9G8P - chains N and O of the 13 polymer chains in the assembly; structure by electron microscopy, 7.00 A resolution (low resolution: residue-level contacts below are approximate; hydrogen-bond / salt-bridge calls are withheld).

[Chain N]
Protein: Exosome complex component RRP43
Source organism: Homo sapiens
UniProt: Q96B26 (EXOS8_HUMAN); residue numbers follow UniProt; this construct covers 1-276
Sequence (280 residues; row label = number of the first residue in the row; numbers below 1 keep their minus sign (Gly-3 is residue -3)):
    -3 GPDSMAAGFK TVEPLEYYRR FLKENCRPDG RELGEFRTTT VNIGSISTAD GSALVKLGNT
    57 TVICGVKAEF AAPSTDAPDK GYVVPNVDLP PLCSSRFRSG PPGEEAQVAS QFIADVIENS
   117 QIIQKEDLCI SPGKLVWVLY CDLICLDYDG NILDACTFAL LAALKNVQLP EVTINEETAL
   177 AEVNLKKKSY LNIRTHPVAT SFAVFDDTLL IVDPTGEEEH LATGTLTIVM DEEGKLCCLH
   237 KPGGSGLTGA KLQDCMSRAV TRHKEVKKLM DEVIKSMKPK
Disordered / not traced: -3 to 8, 274-276
Differences from the reference sequence: expression tag (-3 to 0)
Curated features (UniProtKB/Swiss-Prot):
  - modified residue: Ala2 (N-acetylalanine)
  - natural variant: Ala2 (A2V: In PCH1C), Ser272 (S272T: In PCH1C)

[Chain O]
Protein: Exosome complex component RRP46
Source organism: Homo sapiens
UniProt: Q9NQT4 (EXOS5_HUMAN); numbering as in UniProt (aligned over 1-235)
Sequence (239 residues; row label = number of the first residue in the row; numbers below 1 keep their minus sign (Gly-3 is residue -3)):
    -3 GPDSMEEETH TDAKIRAENG TGSSPRGPGC SLRHFACEQN LLSRPDGSAS FLQGDTSVLA
    57 GVYGPAEVKV SKEIFNKATL EVILRPKIGL PGVAEKSRER LIRNTCEAVV LGTLHPRTSI
   117 TVVLQVVSDA GSLLACCLNA ACMALVDAGV PMRALFCGVA CALDSDGTLV LDPTSKQEKE
   177 ARAVLTFALD SVERKLLMSS TKGLYSDTEL QQCLAAAQAA SQHVFRFYRE SLQRRYSKS
Disordered / not traced: -3 to 25, 234-235
Differences from the reference sequence: expression tag (-3 to 0)
Curated features (UniProtKB/Swiss-Prot):
  - modified residue: Ser20 (Phosphoserine)
  - natural variant: Thr101 (T101K: In CABAC), Thr114 (T114I: In CABAC), Met148 (M148T: In CABAC; uncertain significance), Leu206 (L206H: In CABAC)

[Interface between chain N and chain O]
Residue-residue contacts - 42 pairs, chain N then chain O:
  Glu100(N) with Lys92(O); Arg96(O); Arg99(O)
  Glu101(N) with Arg96(O)
  Gln103(N) with Val89(O); Lys92(O)
  Val104(N) with Lys92(O); Arg96(O)
  Gln107(N) with Val89(O); Ala90(O); Ser93(O)
  Asp111(N) with Lys198(O)
  Glu114(N) with Lys198(O)
  Asn115(N) with Lys198(O)
  Lys231(N) with Arg178(O); Tyr201(O)
  Leu232(N) with Gly199(O); Leu200(O); Tyr201(O); Leu206(O)
  Cys233(N) with Thr197(O); Gly199(O)
  Cys234(N) with Thr197(O)
  Leu235(N) with Ser195(O); Thr197(O); Tyr201(O)
  Lys237(N) with Leu192(O); Leu193(O); Met194(O); Ser195(O)
  Pro238(N) with Asn100(O); Met194(O)
  Gly239(N) with Leu193(O); Met194(O)
  Gly240(N) with Ala104(O)
  Gly242(N) with Leu192(O)
  Leu243(N) with Lys191(O); Leu192(O)
  Thr244(N) with Lys191(O)
  Gly245(N) with Gln207(O)
  Gln249(N) with Gln207(O)
  Met252(N) with Asp203(O)
Interface residues without a listed pair, chain N (27 interface residues in all): Gly99, Arg190, Gly230, Ser241
Interface residues without a listed pair, chain O (25 interface residues in all): Leu97, Ser196, Ser202

[Summary]
Chain N and chain O form an interface of 27 and 25 residues respectively.
Here chain N is Exosome complex component RRP43 and chain O is Exosome complex component RRP46, both from Homo
sapiens. Entry 9G8P (40S-bound human SKI2-exosome complex) was determined by electron microscopy (same
publication as 9G8N, 9G8Q and 9G8R).
